Entry 1GUX (X-ray diffraction, 1.85 A resolution); this record covers chains A and B of the 3 polymer chains in the assembly.

Chain A:
Name: Retinoblastoma protein
Source organism: Homo sapiens
Notes: fragment: pocket domain
UniProt: P06400 (RB_HUMAN); residues 372-589 here = UniProt positions 372-589
Amino-acid sequence (218 residues; each row starts with the number of its first residue):
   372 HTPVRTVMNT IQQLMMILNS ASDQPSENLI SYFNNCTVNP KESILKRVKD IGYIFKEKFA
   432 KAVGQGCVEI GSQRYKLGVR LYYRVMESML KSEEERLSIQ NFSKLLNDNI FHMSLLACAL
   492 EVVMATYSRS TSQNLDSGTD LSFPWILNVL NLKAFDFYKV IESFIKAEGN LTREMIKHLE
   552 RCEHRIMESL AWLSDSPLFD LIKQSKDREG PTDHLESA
Disordered / not traced: 372-379, 465-471, 500-513, 578-589
Swiss-Prot annotation at these positions:
  - modified residue: T373 (Phosphothreonine), S567 (Phosphoserine)
  - natural variant: K447 (K447Q: In RB), M457 (M457R: In RB), N480 (deletion: In RB), R500 (R500G: In RB), K530 (K530R: In RB), H549 (H549Y: In RB), S567 (S567L: In RB)

Chain B:
Name: Retinoblastoma protein
Source organism: Homo sapiens
Notes: fragment: pocket domain
UniProt: P06400 (RB_HUMAN); numbering as in UniProt (aligned over 636-787)
Amino-acid sequence (152 residues; row label = number of the first residue in the row):
   636 FQTQKPLKST SLSLFYKKVY RLAYLRLNTL CERLLSEHPE LEHIIWTLFQ HTLQNEYELM
   696 RDRHLDQIMM CSMYGICKVK NIDLKFKIIV TAYKDLPHAV QETFKRVLIK EEEYDSIIVF
   756 YNSVFMQRLK TNILQYASTR PPTLSPIPHI PR
Disordered / not traced: 636-644, 786-787
Swiss-Prot annotation at these positions:
  - modified residue: S780 (Phosphoserine)
  - natural variant: V654 (V654E: In RB), L657 (L657P: In RB), R661 (R661W: In RB), L662 (L662P: In RB), H673 (H673P: In RB), Q685 (Q685P: In RB), C706 (C706Y: In RB), C712 (C712R: In RB)

Chain A / chain B interface:
Pairs across the interface (43; chain A residue first):
  F526(A) with F650(B), hydrophobic
  Y529(A) with L649(B); F650(B); K653(B)
  E533(A) with K653(B), salt bridge
  R552(A) with R661(B); H733(B)
  E554(A) with K653(B), salt bridge
  M558(A) with F650(B), hydrophobic; K653(B); V654(B); L657(B), hydrophobic
  E559(A) with R661(B), salt bridge; M695(B); R698(B); H699(B), salt bridge; L700(B), hydrogen bond (backbone-backbone); H733(B), salt bridge
  S560(A) with R698(B)
  A562(A) with F650(B), hydrophobic
  W563(A) with F650(B), hydrophobic; Y651(B); M695(B), hydrophobic; R696(B); D697(B), hydrogen bond (backbone-backbone)
  L564(A) with D697(B)
  S565(A) with R696(B); D697(B), hydrogen bond
  L569(A) with L647(B), hydrophobic; F650(B), hydrophobic
  F570(A) with E693(B); R696(B)
  L572(A) with S646(B); L647(B)
  I573(A) with L647(B), hydrophobic; Y651(B); Y692(B), hydrophobic
  K574(A) with Y692(B); E693(B), salt bridge
  S576(A) with L647(B)
  K577(A) with Q689(B); N690(B); Y692(B)
Interface residues without a listed pair, chain A (20 interface residues in all): H555

Overview:
Chain A and chain B each contribute 20 residues to their interface, with 3 hydrogen bonds and 6 salt bridges.
Polar contacts include E533(A)-K653(B), E554(A)-K653(B) and E559(A)-R661(B).
Here chain A is Retinoblastoma protein and chain B is Retinoblastoma protein, both from Homo sapiens. Entry
1GUX (Rb pocket bound to E7 lxcxe motif) was determined by X-ray diffraction.
